PDB entry 8B3Q | electron microscopy, 2.58 A resolution | chains AAA and AaA of the 75 polymer chains in the assembly

Chain AAA (and AaA):
Name: Capsid protein G8P
From: Enterobacteria phage f1
Notes: chain AaA of this document is another copy of the same molecule, construct and numbering; everything in this record applies to it too
UniProt: P69540 (CAPSD_BPF1); residues 1-50 here correspond to UniProt positions 24-73 (UniProt number = residue number + 23)
Chain sequence (50 residues; numbered 1 to 50; the number before each row is that of its first residue):
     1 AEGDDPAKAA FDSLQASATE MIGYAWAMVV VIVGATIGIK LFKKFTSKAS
Unresolved in the structure: 1-4
Differences from the reference sequence: engineered mutation Met21 (Tyr44 in P69540)
What the authors report for this chain:
  - mutagenesis - Y21M: increased stability (citing earlier work)

Chain AAA / chain AaA interface:
Residue-residue contacts (14; chain AAA residue first):
  Lys8(AAA) - Tyr24(AaA)
  Phe11(AAA) - Met21(AaA)  hydrophobic
  Phe11(AAA) - Tyr24(AaA)  hydrophobic
  Leu14(AAA) - Met28(AaA)  hydrophobic
  Gln15(AAA) - Ala27(AaA)
  Gln15(AAA) - Met28(AaA)
  Ile22(AAA) - Val31(AaA)  hydrophobic
  Ile22(AAA) - Ala35(AaA)  hydrophobic
  Trp26(AAA) - Ile39(AaA)  hydrophobic
  Val33(AAA) - Thr46(AaA)
  Ile37(AAA) - Thr46(AaA)
  Ile37(AAA) - Ser50(AaA)
  Lys40(AAA) - Ser47(AaA)  hydrogen bond (side chain-backbone)
  Lys40(AAA) - Ser50(AaA)  hydrogen bond (side chain-backbone)
Other interface residues (no listed pair), chain AAA (15 interface residues in all): Asp5, Ala7, Thr19, Val29, Leu41, Lys44
Other interface residues (no listed pair), chain AaA (14 interface residues in all): Ala25, Gly38, Phe42, Lys43

Summary:
15 residues of chain AAA and 14 residues of chain AaA are in contact, with 2 hydrogen bonds. Polar pairs
include Lys40(AAA)-Ser47(AaA) and Lys40(AAA)-Ser50(AaA). The paper reports that Y21M of chain AAA increases
stability.
Chain AAA and chain AaA are both Capsid protein G8P (Enterobacteria phage f1); the structure, CryoEM structure
of the central filamentous region of the f1 filamentous bacteriophage, consisting of the major ..., was
determined by electron microscopy, deposited together with 8B3O and 8B3P.
